8F1E - chains B and C of the 4 polymer chains in the assembly; structure by electron microscopy, 3.28 A resolution.

# Chain B
Name: Histone H2A.2
Source organism: Saccharomyces cerevisiae S288C
UniProtKB: P04912 (H2A2_YEAST); residues 1-131 here correspond to UniProt positions 2-132 (UniProt number = residue number + 1)
Chain sequence (131 residues; numbered 1 to 131; the number before each row is that of its first residue):
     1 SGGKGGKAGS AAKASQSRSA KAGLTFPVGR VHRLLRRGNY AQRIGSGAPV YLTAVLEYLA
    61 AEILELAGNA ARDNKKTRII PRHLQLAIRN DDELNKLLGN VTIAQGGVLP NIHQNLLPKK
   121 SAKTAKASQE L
Not modelled in the structure: 1-18, 100-131
Swiss-Prot annotation at these positions:
  - motif: Ser-128, Gln-129 ([ST]-Q motif)
  - site: Lys-119 (Not ubiquitinated)
  - modified residue: Ser-1 (N-acetylserine), Lys-4 (N6-acetyllysine), Lys-7 (N6-acetyllysine), Lys-13 (N6-succinyllysine), Lys-21 (N6-succinyllysine), Gln-105 (N5-methylglutamine), Lys-119 (N6-malonyllysine), Ser-128 (Phosphoserine)
  - cross-link: Lys-126 (Glycyl lysine isopeptide (Lys-Gly) (interchain with G-Cter in SUMO))

# Chain C
Name: Histone H2B.2
Source organism: Saccharomyces cerevisiae S288C
UniProtKB: P02294 (H2B2_YEAST); residues 1-130 here correspond to UniProt positions 2-131 (UniProt number = residue number + 1)
Chain sequence (130 residues; numbered 1 to 130; the number before each row is that of its first residue):
     1 SSAAEKKPAS KAPAEKKPAA KKTSTSVDGK KRSKVRKETY SSYIYKVLKQ THPDTGISQK
    61 SMSILNSFVN DIFERIATEA SKLAAYNKKS TISAREIQTA VRLILPGELA KHAVSEGTRA
   121 VTKYSSSTQA
Not modelled in the structure: 1-39, 127-130
Swiss-Prot annotation at these positions:
  - modified residue: Lys-6 (N6-acetyllysine), Lys-7 (N6-acetyllysine), Ser-10 (Phosphoserine), Lys-11 (N6-acetyllysine), Lys-16 (N6-acetyllysine), Lys-17 (N6-acetyllysine), Lys-21 (N6-acetyllysine), Lys-22 (N6-acetyllysine), Lys-34 (N6-succinyllysine), Lys-37 (N6,N6-dimethyllysine), Lys-46 (N6-succinyllysine)
  - cross-link (Glycyl lysine isopeptide (Lys-Gly)): Lys-6 (interchain with G-Cter in SUMO), Lys-7 (interchain with G-Cter in SUMO), Lys-16 (interchain with G-Cter in SUMO), Lys-17 (interchain with G-Cter in SUMO), Lys-123 (interchain with G-Cter in ubiquitin)

# Chain B / chain C interface
Pairs across the interface - 77 pairs, chain B then chain C:
  Ser-19(B) with Tyr-124(C), hydrogen bond (backbone-side chain)
  Ala-20(B) with Tyr-124(C)
  Lys-21(B) with Tyr-124(C), hydrogen bond (side chain-backbone); Ser-126(C), hydrogen bond (side chain-backbone)
  Ala-22(B) with Lys-123(C), hydrogen bond (backbone-side chain); Tyr-124(C)
  Leu-24(B) with Lys-123(C); Tyr-124(C)
  Thr-25(B) with Tyr-43(C); Lys-46(C), hydrogen bond; Val-47(C)
  Phe-26(B) with Tyr-40(C), hydrophobic; Tyr-43(C), hydrophobic; Ile-44(C), hydrophobic
  Pro-27(B) with Tyr-43(C)
  Arg-30(B) with Tyr-40(C)
  Val-31(B) with Tyr-40(C), hydrogen bond (backbone-side chain)
  Leu-34(B) with Tyr-40(C); Phe-73(C)
  Leu-35(B) with Phe-73(C)
  Arg-37(B) with Glu-74(C), salt bridge
  Tyr-40(B) with Glu-74(C); Ala-77(C); Ser-81(C)
  Ala-41(B) with Ser-90(C); Ile-92(C), hydrophobic
  Gln-42(B) with Ser-90(C), hydrogen bond (backbone-backbone)
  Arg-43(B) with Ser-90(C); Thr-91(C), hydrogen bond; Ile-92(C), hydrogen bond (backbone-backbone)
  Ile-44(B) with Ile-92(C)
  Gly-45(B) with Ile-92(C), hydrogen bond (backbone-backbone)
  Ala-48(B) with Ile-97(C), hydrophobic
  Val-50(B) with Ala-120(C); Val-121(C), hydrophobic
  Tyr-51(B) with Ile-97(C), hydrophobic; Gln-98(C), hydrogen bond; Val-114(C), hydrogen bond (side chain-backbone); Gly-117(C); Thr-118(C); Val-121(C), hydrophobic
  Ala-54(B) with Ala-120(C), hydrophobic
  Leu-56(B) with Val-69(C)
  Tyr-58(B) with Leu-109(C), hydrogen bond (side chain-backbone); His-112(C); Ala-113(C), hydrophobic; Glu-116(C)
  Leu-59(B) with Ile-72(C), hydrophobic; Leu-105(C), hydrophobic
  Ala-60(B) with Val-69(C), hydrophobic
  Leu-64(B) with Leu-48(C), hydrophobic; Thr-51(C)
  Gly-68(B) with His-52(C)
  Arg-72(B) with His-52(C), hydrogen bond; Asp-54(C), hydrogen bond (side chain-backbone)
  Thr-77(B) with Asp-54(C), hydrogen bond; Thr-55(C), hydrogen bond (side chain-backbone); Gly-56(C), hydrogen bond (backbone-backbone)
  Arg-78(B) with Gly-56(C); Ile-57(C); Ser-58(C), hydrogen bond
  Ile-79(B) with Thr-55(C); Gly-56(C), hydrogen bond (backbone-backbone); Ser-61(C), hydrogen bond (backbone-side chain)
  Pro-81(B) with Lys-60(C); Ile-64(C), hydrophobic
  Leu-84(B) with Ile-64(C), hydrophobic; Leu-65(C), hydrophobic; Phe-68(C), hydrophobic
  Glu-93(B) with Pro-106(C); Gly-107(C), hydrogen bond (side chain-backbone); Glu-108(C)
  Leu-94(B) with Leu-109(C), hydrophobic
  Leu-97(B) with Ile-104(C); Leu-105(C), hydrophobic; Pro-106(C); Leu-109(C), hydrophobic
Also at the interface, not in a pair above, chain B (46 interface residues in all): Gly-23, Gly-47, Val-55, Glu-62, Ile-63, Glu-65, Asn-69, Ile-80
Also at the interface, not in a pair above, chain C (50 interface residues in all): Arg-75, Ser-93, Val-101, Ser-125

# In short
Chain B and chain C form an interface of 46 and 50 residues respectively, with 22 hydrogen bonds and 1 salt
bridge. Polar pairs include Arg-37(B)/Glu-74(C), Ser-19(B)/Tyr-124(C) and Lys-21(B)/Tyr-124(C).
Chain B is Histone H2A.2 and chain C is Histone H2B.2, both from Saccharomyces cerevisiae S288C; the
structure, Cryo-EM structure of Kap114 bound to Gsp1 (RanGTP) and H2A-H2B, was determined by electron
microscopy (same publication as 8F0X, 8F19 and 8F7A).
